PDB entry 5KPL | X-ray diffraction, 2.60 A resolution | chain A

[Chain A]
Name: Glycogen synthase kinase-3 beta
From: Homo sapiens
Notes: EC 2.7.11.26, 2.7.11.1
Reference sequence: P49841 (GSK3B_HUMAN); residue numbers follow UniProt; this construct covers 1-420
Sequence (424 residues; each row starts with the number of its first residue; numbers below 1 keep their minus sign (Gly-3 is residue -3)):
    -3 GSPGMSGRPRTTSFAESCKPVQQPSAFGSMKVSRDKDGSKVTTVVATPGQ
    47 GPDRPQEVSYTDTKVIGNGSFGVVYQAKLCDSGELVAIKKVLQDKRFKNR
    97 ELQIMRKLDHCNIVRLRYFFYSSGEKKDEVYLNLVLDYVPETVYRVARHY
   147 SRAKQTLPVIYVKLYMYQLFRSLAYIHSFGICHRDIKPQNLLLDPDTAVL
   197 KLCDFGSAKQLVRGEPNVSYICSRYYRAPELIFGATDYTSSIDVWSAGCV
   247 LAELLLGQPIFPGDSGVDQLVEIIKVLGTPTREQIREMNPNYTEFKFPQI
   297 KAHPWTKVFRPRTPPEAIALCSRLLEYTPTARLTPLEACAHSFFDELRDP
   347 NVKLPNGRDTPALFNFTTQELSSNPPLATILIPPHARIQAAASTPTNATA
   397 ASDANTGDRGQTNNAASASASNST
Unresolved in the structure: -3 to 35, 120-121, 287-293, 385-420
Modified / non-standard residues: Tyr216 (O-phosphotyrosine; PTR)
Sequence notes: expression tag (-3 to 0)
Small-molecule neighbours: 6VL ((4S)-4-ethyl-7,7-dimethyl-4-phenyl-2,6,8,9-tetrahydropyrazolo[3,4-b]quinolin-5-one): Ile62, Val70, Ala83, Val110, Asp133, Tyr134, Val135, Pro136, Thr138, Arg141, Gln185, Asn186, Leu188, Cys199, Asp200
UniProt features mapped onto this chain:
  - active site: Asp181 (Proton acceptor)
  - binding site (ATP): Ile62 to Val70, Lys85
  - modified residue: Ser9 (Phosphoserine), Tyr216 (Phosphotyrosine), Ser389 (Phosphoserine), Thr390 (Phosphothreonine), Thr402 (Phosphothreonine)
  - lipidation: Cys14 (S-palmitoyl cysteine)
  - mutagenesis: Ser9 (S9A: Loss of phosphorylation; abolished inhibition of activity, leading to constitutively active), Cys14 (C14A: Significantly reduced palmitoylation), Lys85 to Lys86 (Abolished serine/threonine-protein kinase activity), Arg96 (R96A: Prevents the phosphorylation of phosphate-primed glycogen synthase), Leu128 (L128A: Abolishes activity toward AXIN1)
What the authors report for this chain:
  - contacts within the chain: Arg113-Asp133 (hydrogen bond), Asp133-Lys197 (hydrogen bond)
  - binding site for 6VL: Asp133
  - mutagenesis - D133E (Kd 110 nM): increased binding to 6VL
  - mutagenesis - D133E: unchanged catalytic activity
  - specificity-determining residues: Asp133

[Overview]
Chain A binds compound 6VL. UniProt lists active-site residue Asp181, 10 ATP-binding residues and 6
mutagenesis sites. From the paper: a binding site for 6VL at Asp133; D133E increases binding to 6VL.
Chain A is Glycogen synthase kinase-3 beta (Homo sapiens); the structure, Glycogen Synthase Kinase 3 beta
Complexed with BRD0705, was determined by X-ray diffraction, deposited together with 5KPK, 5KPM and 5T31.
